PDB entry 9DMS | electron microscopy, 1.92 A resolution | chains A and B of the 7 polymer chains in the assembly

Chain A:
Name: Acetylcholine receptor subunit alpha
Organism: Homo sapiens
UniProt: P02708 (ACHA_HUMAN); residues -19 to 437 here correspond to UniProt positions 1-457 (UniProt number = residue number + 20)
Sequence (457 residues; row label = number of the first residue in the row; numbers below 1 keep their minus sign (Met-19 is residue -19)):
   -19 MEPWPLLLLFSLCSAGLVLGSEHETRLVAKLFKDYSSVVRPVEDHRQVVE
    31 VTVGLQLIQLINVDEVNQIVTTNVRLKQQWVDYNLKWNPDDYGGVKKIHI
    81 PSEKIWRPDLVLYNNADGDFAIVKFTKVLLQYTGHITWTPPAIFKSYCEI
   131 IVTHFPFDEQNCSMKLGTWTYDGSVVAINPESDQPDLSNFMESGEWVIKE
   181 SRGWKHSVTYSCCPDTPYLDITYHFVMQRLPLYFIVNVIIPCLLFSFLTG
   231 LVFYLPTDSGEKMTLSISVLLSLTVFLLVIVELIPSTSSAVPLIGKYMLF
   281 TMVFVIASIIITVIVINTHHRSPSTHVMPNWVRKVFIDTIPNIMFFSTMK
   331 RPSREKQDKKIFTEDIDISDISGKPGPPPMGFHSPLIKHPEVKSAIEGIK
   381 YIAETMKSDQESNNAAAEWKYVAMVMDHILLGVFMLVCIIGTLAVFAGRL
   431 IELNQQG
Not modelled in the structure: -19 to 0, 330-367
Disulfide bonds: Cys128-Cys142
Covalent attachments: glycan linked to Asn141
Curated features (UniProtKB/Swiss-Prot):
  - glycosylation: Asn141 (N-linked (GlcNAc...) asparagine)

Chain B:
Name: Acetylcholine receptor subunit epsilon
Organism: Homo sapiens
UniProt: Q04844 (ACHE_HUMAN); residues -19 to 473 here correspond to UniProt positions 1-493 (UniProt number = residue number + 20)
Sequence (493 residues; row label = number of the first residue in the row; numbers below 1 keep their minus sign (Met-19 is residue -19)):
   -19 MARAPLGVLLLLGLLGRGVGKNEELRLYHHLFNNYDPGSRPVREPEDTVT
    31 ISLKVTLTNLISLNEKEETLTTSVWIGIDWQDYRLNYSKDDFGGIETLRV
    81 PSELVWLPEIVLENNIDGQFGVAYDANVLVYEGGSVTWLPPAIYRSVCAV
   131 EVTYFPFDWQNCSLIFRSQTYNAEEVEFTFAVDNDGKTINKIDIDTEAYT
   181 ENGEWAIDFCPGVIRRHHGGATDGPGETDVIYSLIIRRKPLFYVINIIVP
   231 CVLISGLVLLAYFLPAQAGGQKCTVSINVLLAQTVFLFLIAQKIPETSLS
   281 VPLLGRFLIFVMVVATLIVMNCVIVLNVSQRTPTTHAMSPRLRHVLLELL
   331 PRLLGSPPPPEAPRAASPPRRASSVGLLLRAEELILKKPRSELVFEGQRH
   381 RQGTWTAAFCQSLGAAAPEVRCCVDAVNFVAESTRDQEATGEEVSDWVRM
   431 GNALDNICFWAALVLFSVGSSLIFLGAYFNRVPDLPYAPCIQP
Not modelled in the structure: -19 to 0, 335-396
Disulfide bonds: Cys128-Cys142, Cys190-Cys470
Covalent attachments: N-acetylglucosamine (NAG) linked to Asn66, Asn141
Curated features (UniProtKB/Swiss-Prot):
  - glycosylation (N-linked (GlcNAc...) asparagine): Asn66, Asn141

Interface between chain A and chain B:
Contacting residue pairs - 109 pairs, chain A then chain B:
  Ser16(A) - Leu5(B)
  Val18(A) - Tyr8(B)  hydrophobic
  Val18(A) - Arg79(B)
  Val18(A) - Val80(B)  hydrophobic
  Val18(A) - Pro81(B)
  Val19(A) - Asn2(B)
  Val19(A) - Glu4(B)
  Val19(A) - Leu5(B)
  Arg20(A) - Asn2(B)  hydrogen bond (backbone-side chain)
  Arg20(A) - Glu4(B)  salt bridge
  Val22(A) - Asn2(B)
  Glu23(A) - Lys1(B)
  Glu23(A) - Asn2(B)  hydrogen bond (backbone-backbone)
  His25(A) - Asn2(B)
  His25(A) - Glu3(B)
  His25(A) - Gly73(B)  hydrogen bond (side chain-backbone)
  His25(A) - Ile75(B)
  Arg26(A) - Gly73(B)  hydrogen bond (side chain-backbone)
  Asn47(A) - Ile41(B)
  Asn47(A) - Ser42(B)
  Gln48(A) - Glu181(B)
  Gln48(A) - Gly183(B)
  Asp89(A) - Tyr104(B)
  Val91(A) - Tyr104(B)  hydrophobic
  Asn95(A) - Asn39(B)  hydrogen bond (backbone-side chain)
  Asn95(A) - Ser53(B)
  Asn95(A) - Ile123(B)
  Ala96(A) - Ile41(B)
  Ala96(A) - Ser53(B)
  Ala96(A) - Ile123(B)
  Asp97(A) - Arg125(B)
  Phe100(A) - Ser53(B)
  Phe100(A) - Ala103(B)  hydrophobic
  Phe100(A) - Pro121(B)  hydrophobic
  Phe100(A) - Ala122(B)
  Phe100(A) - Ile123(B)  hydrophobic
  Ala101(A) - Tyr104(B)  hydrophobic
  Tyr127(A) - Asn39(B)
  Tyr127(A) - Leu40(B)  hydrogen bond (side chain-backbone)
  Tyr127(A) - Thr180(B)
  Tyr127(A) - Asn182(B)
  Glu129(A) - Thr180(B)
  Trp149(A) - Trp55(B)  hydrophobic
  Trp149(A) - Ala106(B)
  Trp149(A) - Leu119(B)  hydrogen bond (side chain-backbone)
  Trp149(A) - Pro121(B)
  Thr150(A) - Arg79(B)  hydrogen bond (backbone-side chain)
  Thr150(A) - Ala106(B)
  Thr150(A) - Asn107(B)
  Thr150(A) - Leu109(B)
  Tyr151(A) - Arg79(B)
  Asp152(A) - Arg79(B)  salt bridge
  Val155(A) - Arg79(B)
  Ser191(A) - Asn164(B)
  Cys192(A) - Asn164(B)
  Gly240(A) - Gln251(B)  hydrogen bond (backbone-side chain)
  Glu241(A) - Gln251(B)
  Lys242(A) - Gln251(B)
  Met243(A) - Gln251(B)
  Met243(A) - Val255(B)  hydrophobic
  Thr244(A) - Gln251(B)  hydrogen bond
  Ile247(A) - Asn258(B)
  Leu250(A) - Leu237(B)  hydrophobic
  Leu251(A) - Asn258(B)
  Leu251(A) - Ala262(B)
  Thr254(A) - Ile234(B)
  Thr254(A) - Val265(B)
  Thr254(A) - Phe266(B)
  Leu258(A) - Phe268(B)  hydrophobic
  Leu258(A) - Leu269(B)  hydrophobic
  Val261(A) - Leu269(B)  hydrophobic
  Ser266(A) - Phe222(B)
  Thr267(A) - Gly183(B)
  Thr267(A) - Phe222(B)
  Ser268(A) - Gly183(B)
  Ser268(A) - Lys219(B)  hydrogen bond (side chain-backbone)
  Ser268(A) - Leu221(B)  hydrogen bond (side chain-backbone)
  Ser268(A) - Phe222(B)  hydrogen bond (side chain-backbone)
  Ser269(A) - Gly183(B)  hydrogen bond (backbone-backbone)
  Ala270(A) - Leu221(B)
  Val271(A) - Leu221(B)  hydrophobic
  Met278(A) - Ile225(B)
  Met278(A) - Asn226(B)
  Leu279(A) - Val229(B)  hydrophobic
  Met282(A) - Ile234(B)  hydrophobic
  Ile286(A) - Ile234(B)  hydrophobic
  Ile286(A) - Leu237(B)  hydrophobic
  Ile289(A) - Leu237(B)  hydrophobic
  Ile289(A) - Leu240(B)  hydrophobic
  Ile290(A) - Leu240(B)  hydrophobic
  Val293(A) - Leu240(B)
  Val293(A) - Phe243(B)  hydrophobic
  Ile296(A) - Leu244(B)  hydrophobic
  Ile296(A) - Pro245(B)
  Asn297(A) - Phe243(B)  hydrogen bond (side chain-backbone)
  His300(A) - Pro245(B)
  His300(A) - Gln247(B)
  Glu371(A) - Val404(B)
  Glu371(A) - Asn408(B)
  Ser374(A) - Asn408(B)  hydrogen bond
  Ala375(A) - Val407(B)
  Ala375(A) - Asn408(B)  hydrogen bond (backbone-side chain)
  Gly378(A) - Ala411(B)
  Ile379(A) - Val407(B)  hydrophobic
  Tyr381(A) - Arg415(B)
  Tyr381(A) - Glu418(B)
  Ile382(A) - Val410(B)  hydrophobic
  Ile382(A) - Thr414(B)
  Thr385(A) - Glu418(B)
Also at the interface, not in a pair above, chain A (73 interface residues in all): Asp24, Ile49, Asn94, Gly98, Asp195, Val255, Leu257, Gly275, Val283, Thr305, Val372, Asp389
Also at the interface, not in a pair above, chain B (76 interface residues in all): Val54, Phe72, Glu76, Leu84, Pro120, Glu184, Pro220, Pro230, Leu233, Gly249, Gly250, Thr254, Leu261, Asp405, Arg429

Summary:
73 residues of chain A and 76 residues of chain B are in contact, with 17 hydrogen bonds and 2 salt bridges.
Polar pairs include Arg20(A)-Glu4(B), Asp152(A)-Arg79(B) and Arg20(A)-Asn2(B). N-acetylglucosamine is
covalently linked to Asn66(B) and Asn141(B).
Chain A is Acetylcholine receptor subunit alpha and chain B is Acetylcholine receptor subunit epsilon, both
from Homo sapiens; the structure, Human muscle nAChR with fab6-bound, was determined by electron microscopy,
deposited together with 9DMG, 9DMH, 9DMJ, 9DMK, 9DML, 9DMQ and 9DMT.
